Entry 5NJC (X-ray diffraction, 1.35 A resolution); this record covers chains A and B of the 3 polymer chains in the assembly.

# Chain A
Name: Metalloprotease TldD
Source organism: Escherichia coli str. K-12 substr. MG1655
Notes: EC 3.4.-.-
Reference sequence: P0AGG8 (TLDD_ECOLI); numbering as in UniProt (aligned over 1-481)
Amino-acid sequence (495 residues; each row starts with the number of its first residue; numbers below 1 keep their minus sign (Met-13 is residue -13)):
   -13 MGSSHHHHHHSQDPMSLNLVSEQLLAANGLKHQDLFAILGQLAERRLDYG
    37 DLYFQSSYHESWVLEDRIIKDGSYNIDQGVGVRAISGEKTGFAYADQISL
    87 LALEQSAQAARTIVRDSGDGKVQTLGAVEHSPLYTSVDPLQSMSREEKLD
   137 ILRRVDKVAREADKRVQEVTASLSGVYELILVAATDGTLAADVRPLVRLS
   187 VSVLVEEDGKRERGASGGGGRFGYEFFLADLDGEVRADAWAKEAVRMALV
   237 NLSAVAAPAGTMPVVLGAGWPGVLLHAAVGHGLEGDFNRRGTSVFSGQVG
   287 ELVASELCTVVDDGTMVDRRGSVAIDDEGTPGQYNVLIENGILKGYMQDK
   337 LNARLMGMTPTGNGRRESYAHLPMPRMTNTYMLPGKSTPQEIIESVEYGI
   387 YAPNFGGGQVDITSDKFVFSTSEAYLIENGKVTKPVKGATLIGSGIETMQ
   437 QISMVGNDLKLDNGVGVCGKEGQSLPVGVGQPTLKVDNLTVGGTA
Unresolved in the structure: -13 to 2
Construct notes: initiating methionine (-13); expression tag (-12 to 0); engineered mutation Ala263 (Glu in P0AGG8), Asp401 (Gly in P0AGG8)
Ion coordination: Na+: Ser117 (shared with 1 residue of chain C); Zn2+: His262, His267, Cys454 (shared with 1 residue of chain E)
From the paper describing this entry:
  - mutagenesis - H262A, E263A: abolished catalytic activity
  - contacts within the chain: Glu270-Lys456 (salt bridge), Asp272-Lys456 (salt bridge)
  - binding site for Val-leu-glu-asp-arg-ile: His267, Phe273, Val396, Ile398, Lys456
  - binding site for Val-leu-glu-asp-arg-ile: Gly394 (proposed by the authors, not directly observed)
  - mutagenesis - H267A: decreased stability
  - mutagenesis - H262A: unchanged binding to Zn2+
  - catalytic residues: Gly394, Gly455 (proposed by the authors, not directly observed)
  - mutagenesis - E270A, D272A: decreased expression

# Chain B
Name: Metalloprotease PmbA
Source organism: Escherichia coli str. K-12 substr. MG1655
Notes: EC 3.4.-.-
Reference sequence: P0AFK0 (PMBA_ECOLI); residues 1-450 here = UniProt positions 1-450
Amino-acid sequence (450 residues; each row starts with the number of its first residue):
     1 MALAMKVISQVEAQRKILEEAVSTALELASGKSDGAEVAVSKTTGISVST
    51 RYGEVENVEFNSDGALGITVYHQNRKGSASSTDLSPQAIARTVQAALDIA
   101 RYTSPDPCAGVADKELLAFDAPDLDLFHPAEVSPDEAIELAARAEQAALQ
   151 ADKRITNTEGGSFNSHYGVKVFGNSHGMLQGYCSTRHSLSSCVIAEENGD
   201 MERDYAYTIGRAMSDLQTPEWVGADCARRTLSRLSPRKLSTMKAPVIFAN
   251 EVATGLFGHLVGAIAGGSVYRKSTFLLDSLGKQILPDWLTIEEHPHLLKG
   301 LASTPFDSEGVRTERRDIIKDGILTQWLLTSYSARKLGLKSTGHAGGIHN
   351 WRIAGQGLSFEQMLKEMGTGLVVTELMGQGVSAITGDYSRGAAGFWVENG
   401 EIQYPVSEITIAGNLKDMWRNIVTVGNDIETRSNIQCGSVLLPEMKIAGQ
Unresolved in the structure: 1-7
Ion coordination: Na+: Ser30, Ser33

# How chain A and chain B interact
Residue-residue contacts (117):
  Trp48(A) - Ile99(B)  hydrophobic
  Trp48(A) - Thr103(B)
  Glu51(A) - Tyr270(B)
  Glu51(A) - Arg271(B)  salt bridge
  Asp52(A) - Arg271(B)  salt bridge
  Ile54(A) - Ser104(B)
  Ile54(A) - Pro105(B)
  Ile54(A) - Asp106(B)
  Ile55(A) - Thr103(B)
  Ile55(A) - Ser104(B)  hydrogen bond (backbone-backbone)
  Lys56(A) - Lys76(B)
  Lys56(A) - Asp106(B)  salt bridge
  Lys56(A) - Tyr270(B)
  Lys56(A) - Tyr332(B)  hydrogen bond
  Asp57(A) - Lys76(B)  salt bridge
  Asp57(A) - Thr103(B)
  Gly58(A) - Gly77(B)
  Gly58(A) - Ser78(B)  hydrogen bond (backbone-backbone)
  Gly58(A) - Ile99(B)
  Gly58(A) - Thr103(B)
  Ser59(A) - Ser78(B)
  Ser59(A) - Ile99(B)
  Tyr60(A) - Ser78(B)  hydrogen bond (backbone-backbone)
  Tyr60(A) - Ala79(B)
  Tyr60(A) - Ser80(B)  hydrogen bond (backbone-backbone)
  Tyr60(A) - Ile99(B)
  Asn61(A) - Ser80(B)  hydrogen bond
  Ile62(A) - Ser80(B)  hydrogen bond (backbone-backbone)
  Ile62(A) - Ser81(B)
  Ile62(A) - Thr82(B)
  Asp63(A) - Thr82(B)  hydrogen bond
  Gln64(A) - Thr82(B)  hydrogen bond
  Gln64(A) - Asp83(B)
  Glu74(A) - Arg51(B)
  Glu74(A) - Glu56(B)
  Lys75(A) - Glu54(B)  salt bridge
  Lys75(A) - Val55(B)
  Lys75(A) - Glu56(B)
  Thr76(A) - Glu56(B)  hydrogen bond (backbone-backbone)
  Thr76(A) - Asn57(B)
  Thr76(A) - Val58(B)  hydrogen bond (backbone-backbone)
  Gly77(A) - Val58(B)
  Phe78(A) - Val58(B)  hydrogen bond (backbone-backbone)
  Phe78(A) - Glu59(B)
  Phe78(A) - Phe60(B)  hydrogen bond (backbone-backbone)
  Tyr80(A) - Phe60(B)
  Tyr80(A) - Asn61(B)  hydrogen bond
  Tyr80(A) - Ser62(B)  hydrogen bond (side chain-backbone)
  Tyr80(A) - Asp63(B)  hydrogen bond
  Asp82(A) - Asp63(B)
  Asp82(A) - Gly64(B)  hydrogen bond (side chain-backbone)
  Asp82(A) - Thr82(B)
  Ala95(A) - Phe60(B)
  Ile99(A) - Val55(B)  hydrophobic
  Ile99(A) - Glu56(B)
  Ile99(A) - Val58(B)  hydrophobic
  Arg101(A) - Asp135(B)  salt bridge
  Arg131(A) - Tyr102(B)
  Glu154(A) - Arg271(B)  salt bridge
  Leu190(A) - Arg271(B)
  Leu190(A) - Lys272(B)
  Leu190(A) - Ile384(B)  hydrophobic
  Arg197(A) - Lys272(B)
  Arg197(A) - Leu277(B)
  Arg197(A) - Ile384(B)
  Glu198(A) - Ile384(B)
  Glu198(A) - Thr385(B)
  Arg199(A) - Ile384(B)
  Ala245(A) - Lys446(B)
  Gly246(A) - Thr241(B)
  Gly246(A) - Ala448(B)
  Thr247(A) - Gly449(B)  hydrogen bond (side chain-backbone)
  Thr247(A) - Gln450(B)
  Arg276(A) - Arg51(B)  hydrogen bond (backbone-side chain)
  Arg276(A) - Glu56(B)  salt bridge
  Arg276(A) - Asn157(B)  hydrogen bond (backbone-side chain)
  Gly277(A) - Asn157(B)
  Thr278(A) - Ile194(B)
  Ser279(A) - Met201(B)
  Leu358(A) - Glu59(B)
  Gln395(A) - Met377(B)
  Gln395(A) - Gly378(B)  hydrogen bond (side chain-backbone)
  Val396(A) - Met377(B)  hydrophobic
  Asp397(A) - Arg203(B)  salt bridge
  Asp397(A) - Met377(B)
  Ile398(A) - Arg203(B)
  Thr399(A) - Ile194(B)
  Thr399(A) - Met201(B)
  Thr399(A) - Arg203(B)  hydrogen bond
  Ser400(A) - Met201(B)
  Ser400(A) - Glu202(B)
  Lys402(A) - Met377(B)
  Lys402(A) - Ser407(B)
  Lys402(A) - Glu408(B)  salt bridge
  Val404(A) - Met377(B)  hydrophobic
  Val404(A) - Gly378(B)
  Ser406(A) - Gly380(B)
  Lys423(A) - Asp387(B)  salt bridge
  Thr426(A) - Gly380(B)
  Thr426(A) - Ser389(B)  hydrogen bond (side chain-backbone)
  Thr426(A) - Thr410(B)
  Ile428(A) - Glu408(B)
  Ile428(A) - Ile409(B)
  Ile428(A) - Thr410(B)
  Ser430(A) - Glu408(B)  hydrogen bond
  Thr476(A) - Lys238(B)  hydrogen bond
  Thr476(A) - Ala448(B)
  Thr476(A) - Gly449(B)
  Val477(A) - Ala448(B)
  Gly478(A) - Ser389(B)  hydrogen bond (backbone-side chain)
  Gly478(A) - Thr410(B)
  Gly478(A) - Ala412(B)
  Gly479(A) - Ala412(B)
  Gly479(A) - Lys446(B)
  Thr480(A) - Ala412(B)
  Thr480(A) - Lys446(B)
  Ala481(A) - Lys446(B)
Also at the interface, not in a pair above, chain A (65 interface residues in all): Ala79, Thr98, Leu135, Thr156, Arg275, Val280, Ala425, Gly429
Also at the interface, not in a pair above, chain B (65 interface residues in all): Ala95, Thr158, Glu159, Ser273, Lys336, Gln379, Arg390, Gly391, Ala392, Gly413

# Summary
Chain A and chain B each contribute 65 residues to their interface; the contacts include 26 hydrogen bonds and
11 salt bridges. Among the polar pairs are Glu51(A)-Arg271(B), Asp52(A)-Arg271(B) and Lys56(A)-Asp106(B). The
paper reports catalytic residues Gly394(A) and Gly455(A); H262A and E263A of chain A abolish catalytic
activity; 5 substitutions were tested in all.
Chain A is Metalloprotease TldD and chain B is Metalloprotease PmbA, both from Escherichia coli str. K-12
substr. MG1655; the structure, E. coli Microcin-processing metalloprotease TldD/E (TldD E263A mutant) with
hexapeptide bound, was determined by X-ray diffraction together with 5NJ9, 5NJA, 5NJB and 5NJF from the same
study.
